PDB entry 8T4Z | X-ray diffraction, 2.69 A resolution | chains A and C of the 4 polymer chains in the assembly

== Chain A ==
Protein: Antigen-presenting glycoprotein CD1d1
Organism: Mus musculus
Reference sequence: P11609 (CD1D1_MOUSE); residues 1-279 here correspond to UniProt positions 19-297 (UniProt number = residue number + 18)
Chain sequence (302 residues; row label = number of the first residue in the row):
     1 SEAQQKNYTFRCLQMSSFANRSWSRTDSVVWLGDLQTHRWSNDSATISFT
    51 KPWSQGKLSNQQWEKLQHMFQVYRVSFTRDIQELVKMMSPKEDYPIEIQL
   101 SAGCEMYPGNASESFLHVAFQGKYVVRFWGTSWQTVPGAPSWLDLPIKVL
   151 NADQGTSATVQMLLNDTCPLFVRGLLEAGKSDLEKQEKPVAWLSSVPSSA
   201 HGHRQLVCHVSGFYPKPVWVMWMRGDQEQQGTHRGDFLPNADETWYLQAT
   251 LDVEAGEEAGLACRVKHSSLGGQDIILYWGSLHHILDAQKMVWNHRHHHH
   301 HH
Not modelled in the structure: 1-5, 109, 300-302
Construct notes: conflict His-201 (Asp219 in P11609); expression tag (280-302)
Curated features (UniProtKB/Swiss-Prot):
  - binding site (a D-galactosylceramide): Asp-80, Asp-153 to Thr-156
  - glycosylation (N-linked (GlcNAc...) asparagine): Asn-7, Asn-20, Asn-42, Asn-110, Asn-165
Disulfide bonds: Cys-104/Cys-168, Cys-208/Cys-263
Covalently attached groups: N-acetylglucosamine (NAG) linked to Asn-20, Asn-42, Asn-165
Residues lining bound ligands: Y73 (N-[(2R,3R,4E)-1,3-dihydroxyoctadec-4-en-2-yl]tetracosanamide): Phe-10, Cys-12, Gln-14, Ser-28, Val-30, Trp-40, Ile-47, Trp-63, Leu-66, Phe-70, Tyr-73, Ser-76, Phe-77, Asp-80, Ile-81, Leu-84, Val-85, Met-88, Ile-98, Leu-100, Ala-102, Val-118, Phe-120, Val-126, Trp-133, Trp-142, Leu-143, Leu-150, Thr-156, Thr-159, Val-160, Leu-163, Leu-164, Cys-168, Phe-171
Reported in the primary citation:
  - binding site for Y73: Asp-80

== Chain C ==
Protein: T cell receptor alpha variable 11, Human nkt tcr alpha chain chimera
Organism: Mus musculus
Reference sequence: chimeric construct of A0A0B4J1J9, K7N5M3: residues 1-93 from A0A0B4J1J9 (A0A0B4J1J9_MOUSE) positions 23-114 (offset varies); residues 116-210 from K7N5M3 positions 116-210 (same numbers)
Chain sequence (207 residues; each row starts with the number of its first residue; note: 3 numbers in that range are skipped by the numbering (no residue carries them; nothing is unmodelled there)):
     1 TQVEQSPQSLVVRQGENSVLQCNYSVTPDNHLRWFKQDTGKGLVSLTVLV
    51 DQKDKTSNGR
    62 YSATLDKDAKHSTLHITATLLDDTATYICVVGDRGSALG
   103 RLHFGAGTQLIVIPDIQNPDPAVYQLRDSKSSDKSVCLFTDFDSQTNVSQ
   153 SKDSDVYITDKCVLDMRSMDFKSNSAVAWSNKSDFACANAFNNSIIPEDT
   203 FFPSPESS
Not modelled in the structure: 208-210
Construct notes: conflict Ser-18 (Cys40 in A0A0B4J1J9); linker (94-100, 103-115)
Disulfide bonds: Cys-22/Cys-90, Cys-139/Cys-189
Reported in the primary citation:
  - binding site for Y73: Pro-28, Arg-95

== How chain A and chain C interact ==
Contacting residue pairs (15):
  Ser-76(A) with Arg-95(C), hydrogen bond (backbone-side chain)
  Arg-79(A) with Asp-94(C), salt bridge; Arg-95(C); Leu-99(C), hydrogen bond (side chain-backbone); Gly-100(C); Arg-103(C)
  Asp-80(A) with Arg-95(C), salt bridge; Leu-99(C)
  Glu-83(A) with Leu-99(C); Arg-103(C), salt bridge
  Met-87(A) with Leu-99(C), hydrophobic
  Val-149(A) with Ser-97(C)
  Ala-152(A) with Gly-96(C); Ser-97(C)
  Asp-153(A) with Gly-96(C), hydrogen bond (side chain-backbone)
Also at the interface, not in a pair above, chain A (12 interface residues in all): Val-72, Leu-84, Lys-86, Leu-150
Also at the interface, not in a pair above, chain C (10 interface residues in all): Thr-27, Pro-28, Asn-30
The authors on this interface:
  - residue pairs: Ser-76(A)/Arg-95(C), Arg-79(A)/Asp-94(C), Asp-80(A)/Arg-95(C), Ala-152(A)/Gly-96(C), Asp-153(A)/Gly-96(C), Leu-99(C)/Arg-79(A)

== Overview ==
The interface between chain A and chain C involves 12 residues on one side and 10 on the other; the contacts
include 3 hydrogen bonds and 3 salt bridges. Among the polar pairs are Arg-79(A)/Asp-94(C),
Asp-80(A)/Arg-95(C) and Glu-83(A)/Arg-103(C). The authors report contacts between Ser-76(A) and Arg-95(C),
Arg-79(A) and Asp-94(C) and Asp-80(A) and Arg-95(C) among others. The paper reports a binding site for Y73 at
Asp-80(A) and Pro-28(C) among others.
Chain A is Antigen-presenting glycoprotein CD1d1 and chain C is T cell receptor alpha variable 11, Human nkt
tcr alpha chain chimera, both from Mus musculus; the structure, T-cell receptor and lipid complex structure,
was determined by X-ray diffraction.
